Entry 9QBH (electron microscopy, 3.77 A resolution); this record covers chain A.

Chain A:
Protein: Receptor tyrosine-protein kinase erbB-2, Green fluorescent protein
Source organism: Homo sapiens
Notes: EC 2.7.10.1
UniProtKB: chimeric construct of P04626, P42212: residues 23-1029 from P04626 (ERBB2_HUMAN) positions 23-1029 (same numbers); residues 1040-1277 from P42212 positions 1-238 (UniProt number = residue number - 1039)
Chain sequence (1311 residues; numbered -33 to 1277; the number before each row is that of its first residue; numbers below 1 keep their minus sign (Met-33 is residue -33)):
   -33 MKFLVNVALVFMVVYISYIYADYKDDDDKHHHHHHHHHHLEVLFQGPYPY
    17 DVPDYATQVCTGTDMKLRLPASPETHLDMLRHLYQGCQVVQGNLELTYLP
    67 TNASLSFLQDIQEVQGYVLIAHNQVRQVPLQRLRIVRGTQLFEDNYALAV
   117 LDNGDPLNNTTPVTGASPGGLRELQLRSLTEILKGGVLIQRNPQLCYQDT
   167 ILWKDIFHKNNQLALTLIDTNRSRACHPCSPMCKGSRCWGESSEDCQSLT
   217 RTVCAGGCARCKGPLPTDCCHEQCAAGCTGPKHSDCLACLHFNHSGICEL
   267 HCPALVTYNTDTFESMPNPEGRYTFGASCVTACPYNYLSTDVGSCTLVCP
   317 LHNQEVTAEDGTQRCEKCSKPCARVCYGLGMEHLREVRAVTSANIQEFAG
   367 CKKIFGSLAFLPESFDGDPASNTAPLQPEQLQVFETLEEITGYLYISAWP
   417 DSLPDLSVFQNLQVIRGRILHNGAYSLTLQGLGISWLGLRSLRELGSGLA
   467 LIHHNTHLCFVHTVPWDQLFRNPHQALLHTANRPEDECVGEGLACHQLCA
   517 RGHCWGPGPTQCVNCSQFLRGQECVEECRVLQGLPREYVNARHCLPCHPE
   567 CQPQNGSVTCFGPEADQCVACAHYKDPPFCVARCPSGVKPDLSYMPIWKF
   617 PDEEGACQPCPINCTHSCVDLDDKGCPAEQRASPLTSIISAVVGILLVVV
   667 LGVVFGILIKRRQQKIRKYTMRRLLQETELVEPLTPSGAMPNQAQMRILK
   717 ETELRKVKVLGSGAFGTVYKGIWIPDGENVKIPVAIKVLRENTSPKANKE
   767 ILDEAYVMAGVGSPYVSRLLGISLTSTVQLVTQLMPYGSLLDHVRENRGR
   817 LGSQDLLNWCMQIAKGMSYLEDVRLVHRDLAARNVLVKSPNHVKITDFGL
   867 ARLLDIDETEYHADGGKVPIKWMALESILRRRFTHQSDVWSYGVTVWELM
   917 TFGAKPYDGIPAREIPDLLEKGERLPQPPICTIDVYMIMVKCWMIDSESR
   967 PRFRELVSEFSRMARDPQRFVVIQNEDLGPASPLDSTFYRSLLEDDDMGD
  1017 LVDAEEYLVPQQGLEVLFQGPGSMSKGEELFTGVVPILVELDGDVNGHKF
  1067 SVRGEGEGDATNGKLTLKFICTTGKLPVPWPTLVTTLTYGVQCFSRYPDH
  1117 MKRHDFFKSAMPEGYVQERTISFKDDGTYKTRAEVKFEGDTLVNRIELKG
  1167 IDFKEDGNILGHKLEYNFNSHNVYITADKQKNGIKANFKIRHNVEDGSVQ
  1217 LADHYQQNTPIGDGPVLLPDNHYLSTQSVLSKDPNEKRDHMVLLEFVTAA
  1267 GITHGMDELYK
Not modelled in the structure: -33 to 23, 123-131, 335-336, 543-1277
Disulfides: Cys26-Cys53, Cys162-Cys192, Cys195-Cys204, Cys199-Cys212, Cys220-Cys227, Cys224-Cys235, Cys236-Cys244, Cys240-Cys252, Cys255-Cys264, Cys268-Cys295, Cys299-Cys311, Cys315-Cys331, Cys334-Cys338, Cys342-Cys367, Cys475-Cys504, Cys511-Cys520, Cys515-Cys528, Cys531-Cys540
Sequence notes: initiating methionine (-33); expression tag (-32 to 22); engineered mutation Ser789 (Cys in P04626), Ser805 (Cys in P04626), Ser965 (Cys in P04626); linker (1030-1039); conflict Arg1069 (Ser30 in P42212), Asn1078 (Tyr39 in P42212), Leu1103 (Phe64 in P42212), Thr1104 (Ser65 in P42212), Arg1119 (Gln80 in P42212), Ser1138 (Phe99 in P42212), Thr1144 (Asn105 in P42212), Phe1184 (Tyr145 in P42212), Thr1192 (Met153 in P42212), Ala1202 (Val163 in P42212), Val1210 (Ile171 in P42212), Val1245 (Ala206 in P42212)

Summary:
Chain A is Receptor tyrosine-protein kinase erbB-2, Green fluorescent protein (Homo sapiens); the structure,
HER2/ErbB2 extracellular domain (ECD) from a near full-length construct solubilized in amphipols, was
determined by electron microscopy together with 9QBF and 9QBG from the same study.
